5LGW - chains A and B; structure by X-ray diffraction, 1.95 A resolution.

Chain A (and B):
Protein: Alpha-1,4-glucan:maltose-1-phosphate maltosyltransferase 1
Organism: Streptomyces coelicolor
Notes: EC 2.4.99.16; chain B of this document is another copy of the same molecule, construct and numbering; everything in this record applies to it too
UniProtKB: Q9L1K2 (GLGE1_STRCO); residues 1-675 here = UniProt positions 1-675
Sequence (695 residues; numbered -19 to 675; the number before each row is that of its first residue; numbers below 1 keep their minus sign (Met-19 is residue -19)):
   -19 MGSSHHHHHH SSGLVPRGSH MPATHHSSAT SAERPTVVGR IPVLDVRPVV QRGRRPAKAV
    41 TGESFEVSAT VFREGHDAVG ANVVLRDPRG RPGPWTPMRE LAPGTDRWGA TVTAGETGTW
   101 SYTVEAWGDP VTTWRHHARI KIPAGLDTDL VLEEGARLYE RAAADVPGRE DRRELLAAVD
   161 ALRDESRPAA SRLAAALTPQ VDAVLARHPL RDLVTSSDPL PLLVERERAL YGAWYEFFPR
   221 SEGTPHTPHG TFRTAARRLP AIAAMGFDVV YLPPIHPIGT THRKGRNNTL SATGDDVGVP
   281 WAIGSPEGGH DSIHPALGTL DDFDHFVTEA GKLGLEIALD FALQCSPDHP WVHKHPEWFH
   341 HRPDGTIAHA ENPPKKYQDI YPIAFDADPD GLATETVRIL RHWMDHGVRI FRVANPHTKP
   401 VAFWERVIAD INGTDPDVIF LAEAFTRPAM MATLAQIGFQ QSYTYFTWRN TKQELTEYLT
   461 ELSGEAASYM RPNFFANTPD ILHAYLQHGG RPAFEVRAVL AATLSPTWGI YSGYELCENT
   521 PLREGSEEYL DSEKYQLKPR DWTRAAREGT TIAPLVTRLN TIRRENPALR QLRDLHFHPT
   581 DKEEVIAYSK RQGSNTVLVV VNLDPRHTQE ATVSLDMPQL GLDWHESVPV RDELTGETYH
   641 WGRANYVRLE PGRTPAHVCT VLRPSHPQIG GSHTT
Unresolved in the structure: -19 to 14, 663-675
Sequence notes: initiating methionine (-19); expression tag (-18 to 0); engineered mutation Ala394 (Asp in Q9L1K2)
Swiss-Prot annotation at these positions:
  - active site: Glu423 (Proton donor)
  - binding site (alpha-maltose 1-phosphate): Lys264, Gln324, Asp359, Asn395, Lys534, Tyr535
  - site: Asp480 (Transition state stabilizer)
From the paper describing this entry:
  - binding site for alpha-D-glucopyranose: Pro83, Gly84, Thr426, Arg427, Pro428, Tyr445, Trp448, Arg449, Tyr646
  - catalytic residues: Glu423 (citing earlier work)
  - mutagenesis - A58R, G60R, A186R, E527A: unchanged catalytic activity
  - mutagenesis - H397R (43-fold), W448A, W448E, E527R: decreased catalytic activity
  - mutagenesis - R449A (14-fold): decreased binding to maltohexaose
  - mutagenesis - Y646A: unchanged catalytic activity on maltohexaose
  - mutagenesis - W448A, W448E: abolished catalytic activity

How chain A and chain B interact:
Pairs across the interface (89; chain A residue first):
  Thr16(A) - Ala402(B)
  Thr16(A) - Glu405(B)
  Val17(A) - Gln31(B)
  Val17(A) - Arg34(B)
  Val17(A) - Arg35(B)
  Val17(A) - Glu405(B)  hydrogen bond (backbone-side chain)
  Val18(A) - Val401(B)  hydrophobic
  Val18(A) - Ala402(B)
  Val18(A) - Glu405(B)  hydrogen bond (backbone-side chain)
  Val18(A) - Ile437(B)  hydrophobic
  Gly19(A) - Ala402(B)
  Arg20(A) - Asp366(B)  salt bridge
  Arg20(A) - Pro400(B)
  Pro22(A) - Val401(B)  hydrophobic
  Leu24(A) - Thr433(B)
  Asp25(A) - Arg32(B)  salt bridge
  Val26(A) - Arg32(B)  hydrogen bond (backbone-side chain)
  Val29(A) - Arg32(B)
  Gln31(A) - Val17(B)
  Gln31(A) - Val18(B)
  Arg32(A) - Asp25(B)  salt bridge
  Arg32(A) - Val26(B)  hydrogen bond (side chain-backbone)
  Arg32(A) - Val29(B)
  Arg34(A) - Val17(B)
  Arg34(A) - Asp198(B)  salt bridge
  Arg35(A) - Val17(B)
  Thr50(A) - Ala429(B)
  Phe52(A) - Ala429(B)  hydrophobic
  Phe52(A) - Met430(B)  hydrophobic
  Phe52(A) - Thr433(B)
  Arg53(A) - Met430(B)
  Glu54(A) - His397(B)
  Glu54(A) - Thr398(B)
  Glu54(A) - Lys399(B)
  Glu54(A) - Pro400(B)
  Glu54(A) - Met430(B)
  Gly55(A) - His397(B)  hydrogen bond (backbone-backbone)
  Gly55(A) - Thr398(B)
  His56(A) - Glu351(B)  hydrogen bond (side chain-backbone)
  His56(A) - Asn352(B)
  His56(A) - Pro353(B)
  Gly84(A) - Arg427(B)
  Asp86(A) - Arg427(B)  salt bridge
  Asp86(A) - Ala429(B)
  Asp127(A) - Arg342(B)  salt bridge
  Leu130(A) - Arg342(B)
  Leu130(A) - Asp344(B)
  Glu133(A) - Pro343(B)
  Glu134(A) - Arg342(B)
  Glu134(A) - Pro343(B)
  Arg137(A) - Pro343(B)
  Leu193(A) - Asp366(B)
  Asp198(A) - Arg34(B)  salt bridge
  Arg342(A) - Asp127(B)  salt bridge
  Arg342(A) - Leu130(B)
  Arg342(A) - Val131(B)
  Arg342(A) - Glu134(B)  salt bridge
  Pro343(A) - Glu134(B)
  Pro343(A) - Arg137(B)
  Asp344(A) - Leu130(B)
  Glu351(A) - His56(B)  hydrogen bond (backbone-side chain)
  Asn352(A) - His56(B)
  Pro353(A) - His56(B)
  Asp366(A) - Arg20(B)  salt bridge
  Asp366(A) - Leu193(B)
  His397(A) - Glu54(B)
  His397(A) - Gly55(B)  hydrogen bond (backbone-backbone)
  Thr398(A) - Glu54(B)
  Thr398(A) - Gly55(B)
  Lys399(A) - Glu54(B)
  Pro400(A) - Arg20(B)
  Pro400(A) - Glu54(B)
  Val401(A) - Pro22(B)  hydrophobic
  Ala402(A) - Thr16(B)
  Ala402(A) - Val18(B)
  Glu405(A) - Thr16(B)
  Glu405(A) - Val17(B)  hydrogen bond (side chain-backbone)
  Glu405(A) - Val18(B)  hydrogen bond (side chain-backbone)
  Arg427(A) - Gly84(B)
  Arg427(A) - Asp86(B)  salt bridge
  Ala429(A) - Thr50(B)
  Ala429(A) - Phe52(B)  hydrophobic
  Ala429(A) - Asp86(B)
  Met430(A) - Phe52(B)  hydrophobic
  Met430(A) - Arg53(B)
  Met430(A) - Glu54(B)
  Thr433(A) - Leu24(B)
  Thr433(A) - Phe52(B)
  Ile437(A) - Val18(B)  hydrophobic
Interface residues without a listed pair, chain A (51 interface residues in all): Arg27, Leu200, Arg406
Interface residues without a listed pair, chain B (52 interface residues in all): Gly19, Glu133, Leu200, His340, Arg406

Summary:
51 residues of chain A and 52 residues of chain B are in contact; the contacts include 10 hydrogen bonds and
11 salt bridges. Polar contacts include Arg20(A)-Asp366(B), Asp25(A)-Arg32(B) and Arg34(A)-Asp198(B). From the
paper: the catalytic residue Glu423(A); H397R, W448A and W448E of chain A, among others, reduce catalytic
activity; 10 substitutions were tested in all.
Both chains are Alpha-1,4-glucan:maltose-1-phosphate maltosyltransferase 1 (Streptomyces coelicolor). Entry
5LGW (GlgE isoform 1 from Streptomyces coelicolor D394A mutant co-crystallised with maltodextrin) was
determined by X-ray diffraction, deposited together with 5CVS and 5LGV.
